PDB entry 5Y3O | X-ray diffraction, 2.70 A resolution | chain A

# Chain A
Name: Heat shock protein 75 kDa, mitochondrial
From: Homo sapiens
UniProt: Q12931 (TRAP1_HUMAN); residue numbers follow UniProt; this construct covers 60-561
Chain sequence (502 residues; each row starts with the number of its first residue):
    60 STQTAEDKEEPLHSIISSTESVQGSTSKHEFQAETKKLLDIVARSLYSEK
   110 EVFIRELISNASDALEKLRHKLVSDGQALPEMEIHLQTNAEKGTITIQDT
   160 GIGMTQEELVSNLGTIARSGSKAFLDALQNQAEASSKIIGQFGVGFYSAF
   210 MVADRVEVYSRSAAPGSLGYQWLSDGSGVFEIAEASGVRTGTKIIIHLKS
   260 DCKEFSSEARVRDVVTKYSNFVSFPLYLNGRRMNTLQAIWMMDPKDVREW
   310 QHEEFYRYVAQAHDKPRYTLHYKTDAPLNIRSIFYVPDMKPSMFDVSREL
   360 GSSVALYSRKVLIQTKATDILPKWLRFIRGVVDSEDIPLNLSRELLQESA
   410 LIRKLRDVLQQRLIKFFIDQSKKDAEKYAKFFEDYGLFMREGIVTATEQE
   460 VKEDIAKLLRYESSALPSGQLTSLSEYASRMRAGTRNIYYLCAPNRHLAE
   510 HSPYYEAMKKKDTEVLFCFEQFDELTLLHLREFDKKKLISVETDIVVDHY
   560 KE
Not modelled in the structure: 60-68, 171-200, 351-361, 398-407, 553-561
Small-molecule neighbours: 8M9 (4-chloranyl-1-[(4-methoxy-3,5-dimethyl-pyridin-2-yl)methyl]pyrazolo[3,4-d]pyrimidin-6-amine): N119, A120, A123, D158, I161, G162, M163, L168, F201, F205, Y206, V217, W231, T251, I253

# Overview
Chain A binds compound 8M9.
Chain A is Heat shock protein 75 kDa, mitochondrial (Homo sapiens); the structure, Structure of TRAP1
complexed with DN320, was determined by X-ray diffraction.
